7Z30 - chains C and K of the 19 polymer chains in the assembly; structure by electron microscopy, 2.90 A resolution.

[Chain C]
Protein: DNA-directed RNA polymerases I and III subunit RPAC1
From: Saccharomyces cerevisiae S288C
UniProtKB: P07703 (RPAC1_YEAST); residues 1-335 here = UniProt positions 1-335
Amino-acid sequence (335 residues; each row starts with the number of its first residue):
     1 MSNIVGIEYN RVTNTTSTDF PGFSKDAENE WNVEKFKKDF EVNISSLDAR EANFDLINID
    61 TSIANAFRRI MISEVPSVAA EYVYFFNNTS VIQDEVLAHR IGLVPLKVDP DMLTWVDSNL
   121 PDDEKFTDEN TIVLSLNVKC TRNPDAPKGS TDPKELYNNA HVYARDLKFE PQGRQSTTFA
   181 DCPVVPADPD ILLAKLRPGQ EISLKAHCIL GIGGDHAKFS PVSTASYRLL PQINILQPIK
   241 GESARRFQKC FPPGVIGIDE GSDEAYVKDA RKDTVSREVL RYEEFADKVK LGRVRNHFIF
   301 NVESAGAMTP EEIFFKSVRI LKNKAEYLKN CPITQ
Curated features (UniProtKB/Swiss-Prot):
  - modified residue: Ser-2 (N-acetylserine), Ser-17 (Phosphoserine)

[Chain K]
Protein: DNA-directed RNA polymerases I and III subunit RPAC2
From: Saccharomyces cerevisiae S288C
UniProtKB: P28000 (RPAC2_YEAST); numbering as in UniProt (aligned over 1-142)
Amino-acid sequence (142 residues; each row starts with the number of its first residue):
     1 MTEDIEQKKT ATEVTPQEPK HIQEEEEQDV DMTGDEEQEE EPDREKIKLL TQATSEDGTS
    61 ASFQIVEEDH TLGNALRYVI MKNPDVEFCG YSIPHPSENL LNIRIQTYGE TTAVDALQKG
   121 LKDLMDLCDV VESKFTEKIK SM
Not modelled in the structure: 1-41
Curated features (UniProtKB/Swiss-Prot):
  - modified residue (Phosphothreonine): Thr-15, Thr-33
  - cross-link: Lys-134 (Glycyl lysine isopeptide (Lys-Gly) (interchain with G-Cter in ubiquitin))
What the authors report for this chain:
  - mutagenesis - T136E/K140E: unchanged growth

[Interface between chain C and chain K]
Pairs across the interface (85):
  Asp-19(C) with Tyr-78(K), hydrogen bond; Lys-82(K), salt bridge
  Phe-20(C) with Met-81(K)
  Pro-21(C) with Met-81(K); Lys-82(K); Pro-84(K), hydrophobic
  Asn-29(C) with Lys-82(K), hydrogen bond (backbone-side chain)
  Glu-30(C) with Lys-82(K); Pro-84(K)
  Trp-31(C) with Lys-82(K), hydrogen bond (backbone-backbone); Asp-123(K), hydrogen bond; Leu-127(K), hydrophobic
  Val-33(C) with Asp-126(K); Val-130(K), hydrophobic
  Phe-36(C) with Leu-127(K), hydrophobic; Val-130(K), hydrophobic; Val-131(K), hydrophobic
  Lys-37(C) with Val-130(K); Lys-134(K), hydrogen bond (backbone-side chain)
  Phe-40(C) with Val-131(K), hydrophobic; Lys-134(K), hydrogen bond (backbone-side chain)
  Val-42(C) with Lys-134(K); Lys-138(K)
  Ile-44(C) with Lys-138(K); Ile-139(K), hydrophobic; Met-142(K), hydrophobic
  Leu-47(C) with Ile-139(K), hydrophobic; Met-142(K), hydrophobic
  Ile-59(C) with Val-131(K), hydrophobic
  Asp-60(C) with Tyr-78(K)
  Ser-62(C) with Asn-74(K); Ala-75(K); Tyr-78(K)
  Ile-63(C) with Ala-75(K), hydrophobic; Leu-124(K), hydrophobic; Leu-127(K), hydrophobic
  Ala-66(C) with Thr-71(K)
  Phe-67(C) with Val-131(K), hydrophobic
  Arg-69(C) with Asp-69(K), salt bridge; His-70(K); Thr-71(K), hydrogen bond
  Ile-70(C) with Thr-71(K)
  Glu-74(C) with Asp-69(K)
  Glu-311(C) with Phe-135(K); Ile-139(K)
  Phe-314(C) with Phe-135(K), hydrophobic
  Phe-315(C) with Glu-132(K); Thr-136(K)
  Val-318(C) with Cys-128(K); Glu-132(K)
  Arg-319(C) with Glu-132(K), salt bridge
  Leu-321(C) with Cys-128(K), hydrophobic
  Lys-322(C) with Met-125(K); Cys-128(K); Asp-129(K), salt bridge; Glu-132(K)
  Lys-324(C) with Glu-68(K), salt bridge
  Ala-325(C) with Leu-121(K)
  Glu-326(C) with Met-125(K)
  Tyr-327(C) with Asp-43(K), hydrogen bond; Lys-46(K)
  Leu-328(C) with Lys-46(K); Ile-47(K), hydrophobic; Ile-65(K), hydrophobic; Leu-72(K), hydrophobic; Leu-121(K)
  Lys-329(C) with Gln-118(K); Leu-121(K); Met-125(K), hydrogen bond
  Cys-331(C) with Asp-43(K); Lys-46(K); Ile-47(K), hydrophobic
  Pro-332(C) with Asp-43(K); Arg-44(K); Ile-47(K)
  Ile-333(C) with Ile-47(K); Leu-49(K); Phe-63(K), hydrophobic; Val-114(K), hydrophobic
  Thr-334(C) with Arg-44(K), hydrogen bond (side chain-backbone); Ile-47(K), hydrogen bond (backbone-backbone); Lys-48(K); Leu-49(K), hydrogen bond (backbone-backbone)
  Gln-335(C) with Leu-49(K); Thr-51(K)
Also at the interface, not in a pair above, chain C (42 interface residues in all): Asn-43, Phe-54
Also at the interface, not in a pair above, chain K (46 interface residues in all): Leu-76, Arg-77, Val-79, Asn-83, Leu-117, Lys-119, Lys-122

[In short]
The interface between chain C and chain K involves 42 residues on one side and 46 on the other, with 12
hydrogen bonds and 5 salt bridges. Among the polar pairs are Asp-19(C)/Lys-82(K), Arg-69(C)/Asp-69(K) and
Arg-319(C)/Glu-132(K). From the paper: T136E/K140E of chain K leave growth unchanged.
Here chain C is DNA-directed RNA polymerases I and III subunit RPAC1 and chain K is DNA-directed RNA
polymerases I and III subunit RPAC2, both from Saccharomyces cerevisiae S288C. Entry 7Z30 (Structure of yeast
RNA Polymerase III-Ty1 integrase complex at 2.9 A (focus subunit C11 terminal Zn-ribbon ...) was determined by
electron microscopy together with 7Z0H, 7Z2Z, 7Z31 and 8BWS from the same study.
